5X5J - chain A; structure by X-ray diffraction, 1.40 A resolution.

Chain A:
Protein: AdeR
Source organism: Acinetobacter baumannii
Notes: fragment: response regulator
Reference sequence: Q6TA00 (Q6TA00_ACIBA); residue numbers follow UniProt; this construct covers 1-137
Sequence (137 residues; numbered 1 to 137; the number before each row is that of its first residue):
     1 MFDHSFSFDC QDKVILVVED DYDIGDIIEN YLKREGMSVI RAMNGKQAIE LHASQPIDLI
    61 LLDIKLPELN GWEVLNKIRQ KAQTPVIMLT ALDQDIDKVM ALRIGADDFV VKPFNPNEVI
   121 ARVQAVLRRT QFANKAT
Disordered / not traced: 1-9, 93-94, 130-137
From the paper describing this entry:
  - self-association interface (contacts with another copy of this molecule); pairs are residue here / residue on that copy: Ala-101/Arg-128 (hydrogen bond), Ile-104/Arg-128 (hydrogen bond), Asp-108/Arg-122 (hydrogen bond), Phe-109/Arg-122 (cation-pi contact)
  - mutagenesis - R122A (Kd of 1 uM): decreased binding to DNA
  - mutagenesis - D108A (Kd 32 uM), F109A (Kd 32 uM): decreased binding to the intercistronic DNA
  - post-translational modification sites: Asp-63 (by similarity / conservation)
  - mutagenesis - D63E: unchanged binding to target DNA

Overview:
The paper reports that D108A and F109A reduce binding to the intercistronic DNA; a modification site at
Asp-63; 4 substitutions were tested in all.
Chain A is AdeR (Acinetobacter baumannii); the structure, Crystal structure of response regulator AdeR
receiver domain, was determined by X-ray diffraction together with 5X5L and 5XJP from the same study.
